PDB entry 8CXI | electron microscopy, 3.40 A resolution | chains B and C of the 10 polymer chains in the assembly

# Chain B (and C)
Molecule: Ankyrin repeat family A protein 2, Envelope E protein
From: Zika virus
Notes: chain C of this document is another copy of the same molecule, construct and numbering; everything in this record applies to it too
UniProtKB: chimeric construct of Q9H9E1, A0A142DS37: residues -134 to 0 from Q9H9E1 (ANRA2_HUMAN) positions 1-135 (UniProt number = residue number + 135); residues 1-504 from A0A142DS37 positions 291-794 (UniProt number = residue number + 290)
Amino-acid sequence (639 residues; each row starts with the number of its first residue; numbers below 1 keep their minus sign (Met-134 is residue -134)):
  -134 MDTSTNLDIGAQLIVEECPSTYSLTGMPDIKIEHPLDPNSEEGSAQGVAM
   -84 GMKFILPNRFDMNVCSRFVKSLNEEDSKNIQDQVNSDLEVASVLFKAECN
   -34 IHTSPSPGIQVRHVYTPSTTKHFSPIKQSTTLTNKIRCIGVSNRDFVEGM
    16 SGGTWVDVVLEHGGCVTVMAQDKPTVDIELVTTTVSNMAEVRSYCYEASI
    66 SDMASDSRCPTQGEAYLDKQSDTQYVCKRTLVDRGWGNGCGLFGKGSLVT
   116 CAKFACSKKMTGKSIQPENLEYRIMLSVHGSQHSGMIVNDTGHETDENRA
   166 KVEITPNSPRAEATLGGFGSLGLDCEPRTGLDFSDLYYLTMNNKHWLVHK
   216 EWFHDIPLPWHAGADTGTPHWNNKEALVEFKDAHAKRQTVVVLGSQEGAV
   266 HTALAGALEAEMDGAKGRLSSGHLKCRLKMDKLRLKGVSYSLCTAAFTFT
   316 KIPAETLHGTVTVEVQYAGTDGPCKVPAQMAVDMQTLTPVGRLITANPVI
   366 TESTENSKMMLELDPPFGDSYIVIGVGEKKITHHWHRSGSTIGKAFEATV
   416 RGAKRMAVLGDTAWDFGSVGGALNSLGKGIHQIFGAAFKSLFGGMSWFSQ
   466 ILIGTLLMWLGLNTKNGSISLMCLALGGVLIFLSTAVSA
Unresolved in the structure: -134 to 0, 502-504
Cystine bridges: Cys92-Cys116, Cys190-Cys291, Cys308-Cys339

# Chain B / chain C interface
Pairs across the interface (52; chain B residue first):
  Ile4(B) with Phe108(C), hydrophobic
  Gly5(B) with Asp98(C)
  Val6(B) with Asp98(C)
  Ser7(B) with Asp98(C), hydrogen bond
  His27(B) with His249(C), hydrogen bond
  Asp98(B) with Gly5(C); Val6(C); Ser7(C), hydrogen bond
  Trp101(B) with Ser149(C), hydrogen bond (backbone-side chain); Ile152(C); Lys316(C); Ile317(C); Ala319(C); Glu329(C); Met375(C), hydrophobic
  Gly102(B) with Ile152(C)
  Phe108(B) with Ile4(C), hydrophobic; Ala319(C), hydrophobic; Glu320(C); Thr321(C); Leu322(C); Thr327(C)
  Ser149(B) with Trp101(C)
  Ile152(B) with Trp101(C); Gly102(C)
  Val153(B) with Gly102(C)
  Lys209(B) with Val257(C), hydrogen bond (side chain-backbone)
  Lys246(B) with Glu274(C)
  His249(B) with His27(C); Ser285(C), hydrogen bond
  Val257(B) with Lys209(C), hydrogen bond (backbone-side chain)
  Gly259(B) with Glu262(C); Gly263(C), hydrogen bond (backbone-backbone); His266(C), hydrogen bond (backbone-side chain)
  Gln261(B) with Gly263(C)
  Glu262(B) with Gly259(C)
  Gly263(B) with Gln261(C), hydrogen bond (backbone-side chain)
  Ala264(B) with Gln261(C), hydrogen bond (backbone-side chain)
  His266(B) with Gly259(C); Gln261(C)
  Thr267(B) with Gln261(C)
  Glu274(B) with Lys246(C)
  Lys316(B) with Trp101(C); Gly106(C)
  Ala319(B) with Trp101(C); Phe108(C), hydrophobic
  Glu320(B) with Phe108(C)
  Thr321(B) with Phe108(C)
  Leu322(B) with Phe108(C)
  Thr327(B) with Trp101(C); Phe108(C)
  Glu329(B) with Trp101(C)
Also at the interface, not in a pair above, chain B (36 interface residues in all): Gly28, Gly104, Lys110, Leu258, Ser260
Also at the interface, not in a pair above, chain C (40 interface residues in all): Gly100, Asn103, Lys110, Val256, Leu258, Ser260, Ala264, Thr267

# In short
36 residues of chain B face 40 of chain C across their interface, with 11 hydrogen bonds. Polar pairs include
Ser7(B)-Asp98(C), His27(B)-His249(C) and Trp101(B)-Ser149(C).
Chain B and chain C are both Ankyrin repeat family A protein 2, Envelope E protein (Zika virus); the
structure, Structures of Zika Virus in Complex with Antibodies Targeting E Dimer Epitopes and Basis for
Neutralization ..., was determined by electron microscopy.
